Entry 6DPZ (X-ray diffraction, 1.50 A resolution); this record covers chain A.

== Chain A ==
Protein: Beta-lactamase
Organism: Escherichia coli (strain K12)
Notes: EC 3.5.2.6
UniProtKB: P00811 (AMPC_ECOLI); residues 4-361 here correspond to UniProt positions 20-377 (UniProt number = residue number + 16)
Chain sequence (358 residues; row label = number of the first residue in the row):
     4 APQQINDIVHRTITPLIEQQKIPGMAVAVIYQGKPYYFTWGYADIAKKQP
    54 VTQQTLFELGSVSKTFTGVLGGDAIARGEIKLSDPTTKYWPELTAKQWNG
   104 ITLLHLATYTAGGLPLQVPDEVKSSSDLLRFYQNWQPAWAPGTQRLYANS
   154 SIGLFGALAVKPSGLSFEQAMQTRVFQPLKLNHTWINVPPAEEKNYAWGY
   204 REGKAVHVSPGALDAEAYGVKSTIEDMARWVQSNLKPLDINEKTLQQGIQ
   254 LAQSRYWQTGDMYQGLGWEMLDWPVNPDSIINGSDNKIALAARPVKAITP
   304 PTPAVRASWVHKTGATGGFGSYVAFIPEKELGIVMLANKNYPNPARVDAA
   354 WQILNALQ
Curated features (UniProtKB/Swiss-Prot):
  - active site: Ser64 (Acyl-ester intermediate)
  - binding site (a beta-lactam): Ser64, Gln120, Tyr150, Asn152, Ala318, Asn343
Ligand contacts: H7D ((1R,2S)-2-{[(pyrrolidin-1-yl)sulfonyl]amino}cyclooctane-1-carboxylic acid): Gly63, Ser64, Lys67, Leu119, Gln120, Tyr150, Asn152, Val211, Ala220, Tyr221, Asn289, Leu293, Thr316, Gly317, Ala318, Thr319

== In short ==
Ligands of chain A: compound H7D. From UniProt: active-site residue Ser64 and 6 beta-lactam-binding residues.
Chain A is Beta-lactamase (Escherichia coli (strain K12)); the structure, X-ray crystal structure of AmpC
beta-lactamase with inhibitor, was determined by X-ray diffraction together with 6DPT, 6DPX and 6DPY from the
same study.
